8TVS - chains B and N of the 16 polymer chains in the assembly; structure by electron microscopy, 4.40 A resolution (low resolution: residue-level contacts below are approximate; hydrogen-bond / salt-bridge calls are withheld).

== Chain B ==
Molecule: DNA-directed RNA polymerase subunit beta
Source organism: Saccharomyces cerevisiae
Notes: EC 2.7.7.6
Reference sequence: A0A6A5Q4H2 (A0A6A5Q4H2_YEASX); numbering as in UniProt (aligned over 1-1224)
Amino-acid sequence (1224 residues; each row starts with the number of its first residue):
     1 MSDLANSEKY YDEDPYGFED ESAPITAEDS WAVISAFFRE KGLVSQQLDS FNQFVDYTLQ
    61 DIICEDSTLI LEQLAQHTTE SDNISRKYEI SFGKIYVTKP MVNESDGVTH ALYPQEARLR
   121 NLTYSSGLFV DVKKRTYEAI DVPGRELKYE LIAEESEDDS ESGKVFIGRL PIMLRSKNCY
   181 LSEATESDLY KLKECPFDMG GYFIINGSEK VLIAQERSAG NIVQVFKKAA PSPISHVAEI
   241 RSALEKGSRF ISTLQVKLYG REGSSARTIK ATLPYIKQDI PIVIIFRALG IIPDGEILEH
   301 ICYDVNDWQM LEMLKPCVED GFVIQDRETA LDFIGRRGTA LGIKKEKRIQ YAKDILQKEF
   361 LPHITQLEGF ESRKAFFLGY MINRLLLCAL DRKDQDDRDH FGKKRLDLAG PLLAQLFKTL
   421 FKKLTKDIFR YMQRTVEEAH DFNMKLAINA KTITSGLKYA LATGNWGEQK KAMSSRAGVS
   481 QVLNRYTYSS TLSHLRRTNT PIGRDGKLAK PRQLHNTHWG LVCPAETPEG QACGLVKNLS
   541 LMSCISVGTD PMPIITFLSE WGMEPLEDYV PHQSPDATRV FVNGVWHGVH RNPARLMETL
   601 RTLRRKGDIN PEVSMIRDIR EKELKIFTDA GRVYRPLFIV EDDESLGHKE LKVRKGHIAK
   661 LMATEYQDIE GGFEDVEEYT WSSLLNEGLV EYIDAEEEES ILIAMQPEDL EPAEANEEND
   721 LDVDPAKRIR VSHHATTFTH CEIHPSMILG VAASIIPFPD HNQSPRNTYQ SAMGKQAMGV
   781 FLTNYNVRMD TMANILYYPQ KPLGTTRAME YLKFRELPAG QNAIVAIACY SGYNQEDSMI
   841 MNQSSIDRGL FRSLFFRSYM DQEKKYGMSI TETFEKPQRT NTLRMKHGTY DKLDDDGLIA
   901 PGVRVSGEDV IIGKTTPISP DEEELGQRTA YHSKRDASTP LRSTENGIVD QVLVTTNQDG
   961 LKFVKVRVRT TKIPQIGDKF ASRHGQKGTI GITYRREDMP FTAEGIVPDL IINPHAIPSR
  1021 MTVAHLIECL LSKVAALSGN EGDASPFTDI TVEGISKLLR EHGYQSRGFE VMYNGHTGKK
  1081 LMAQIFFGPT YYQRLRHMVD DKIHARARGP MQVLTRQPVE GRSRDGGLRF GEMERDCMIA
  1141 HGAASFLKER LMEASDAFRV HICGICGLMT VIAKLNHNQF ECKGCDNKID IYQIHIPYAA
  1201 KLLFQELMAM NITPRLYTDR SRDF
Unresolved in the structure: 1-19, 73-86, 140-161, 244-251, 340-346, 436-441, 468-475, 503-513, 673-676, 717-735, 880-944
Ion coordination: Zn2+: Cys-1163, Cys-1182, Cys-1185

== Chain N ==
Molecule: NTS (47-nt DNA)
Sequence (47 nucleotides; numbered 1 to 47; the number before each row is that of its first residue):
     1 CTAGTTGATC TCATATTTCA TTCCTACTCA GGAGAAGGAG CAGAGCG
Unresolved in the structure: 1

== Chain B / chain N interface ==
Pairs across the interface - 8 pairs, chain B then chain N:
  Arg-398(B) with DG32(N)
  Arg-430(B) with DT21(N); DT22(N)
  Arg-434(B) with DA20(N); DT21(N)
  Pro-501(B) with DA30(N)
  Ile-502(B) with DA30(N); DG31(N)
Also at the interface, not in a pair above, chain B (8 interface residues in all): Thr-253, Tyr-275, Arg-476
Also at the interface, not in a pair above, chain N (8 interface residues in all): DC27, DT28

== Summary ==
The chain B/chain N interface involves 8 residues from each chain. Cys-1163(B), Cys-1182(B) and Cys-1185(B)
form the Zn2+ site.
Chain B is DNA-directed RNA polymerase subunit beta (Saccharomyces cerevisiae) and chain N is NTS (47-nt DNA);
the structure, Cryo-EM structure of backtracked Pol II in complex with Rad26, was determined by electron
microscopy together with 8TUG, 8TVP, 8TVQ, 8TVV, 8TVW, 8TVX and 8TVY from the same study.
